9ASA - chains C and D of the 5 polymer chains in the assembly; structure by electron microscopy, 3.12 A resolution.

[Chain C]
Molecule: Guanine nucleotide-binding protein G(I)/G(S)/G(T) subunit beta-1
From: Homo sapiens
Reference sequence: P62873 (GBB1_HUMAN); residues 2-340 here = UniProt positions 2-340
Sequence (358 residues; each row starts with the number of its first residue; numbers below 1 keep their minus sign (Met-17 is residue -17)):
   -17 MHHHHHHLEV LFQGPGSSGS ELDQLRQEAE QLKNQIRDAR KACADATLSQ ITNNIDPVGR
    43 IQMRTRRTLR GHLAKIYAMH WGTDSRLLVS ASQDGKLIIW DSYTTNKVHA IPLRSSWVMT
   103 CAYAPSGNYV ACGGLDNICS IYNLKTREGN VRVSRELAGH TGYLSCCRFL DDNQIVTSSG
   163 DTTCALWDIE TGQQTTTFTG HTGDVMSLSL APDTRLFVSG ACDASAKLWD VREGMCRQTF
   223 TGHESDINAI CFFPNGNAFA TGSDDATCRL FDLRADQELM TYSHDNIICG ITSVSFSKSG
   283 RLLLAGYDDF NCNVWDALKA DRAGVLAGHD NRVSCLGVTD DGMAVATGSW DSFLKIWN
Not modelled in the structure: -17 to 7
Sequence notes: expression tag (-17 to 1)
Curated features (UniProtKB/Swiss-Prot):
  - modified residue: Ser2 (N-acetylserine), His266 (Phosphohistidine)

[Chain D]
Molecule: Guanine nucleotide-binding protein G(I)/G(S)/G(O) subunit gamma-2
From: Homo sapiens
Reference sequence: P59768 (GBG2_HUMAN); numbering as in UniProt (aligned over 1-71)
Sequence (71 residues; numbered 1 to 71; the number before each row is that of its first residue):
     1 MASNNTASIA QARKLVEQLK MEANIDRIKV SKAAADLMAY CEAHAKEDPL LTPVPASENP
    61 FREKKFFCAI L
Not modelled in the structure: 1-10, 62-71
Curated features (UniProtKB/Swiss-Prot):
  - modified residue: Ala2 (N-acetylalanine), Cys68 (Cysteine methyl ester)
  - lipidation: Cys68 (S-geranylgeranyl cysteine)

[How chain C and chain D interact]
Pairs across the interface (62):
  Leu14(C) - Leu19(D)
  Leu14(C) - Lys20(D)
  Gln17(C) - Ala23(D)  hydrogen bond (side chain-backbone)
  Ile18(C) - Glu22(D)
  Ile18(C) - Ala23(D)  hydrophobic
  Cys25(C) - Arg27(D)
  Cys25(C) - Val30(D)
  Ala26(C) - Val30(D)  hydrophobic
  Asp27(C) - Lys29(D)
  Asp27(C) - Ser31(D)  hydrogen bond
  Ala28(C) - Val30(D)
  Leu30(C) - Ala34(D)  hydrophobic
  Ile33(C) - Ser31(D)
  Ile33(C) - Ala34(D)  hydrophobic
  Ile33(C) - Met38(D)  hydrophobic
  Thr34(C) - Met38(D)
  Met45(C) - Leu50(D)  hydrophobic
  Arg48(C) - Phe61(D)
  Arg49(C) - Phe61(D)  hydrogen bond (side chain-backbone)
  Ser84(C) - Phe61(D)
  Tyr85(C) - Pro60(D)
  Tyr85(C) - Phe61(D)  hydrophobic
  Cys218(C) - Gln18(D)
  Gln220(C) - Ile25(D)
  Phe235(C) - Leu37(D)  hydrophobic
  Phe235(C) - Tyr40(D)  hydrophobic
  Phe235(C) - Cys41(D)  hydrophobic
  Pro236(C) - Tyr40(D)
  Asp254(C) - Ala33(D)
  Arg256(C) - Asp26(D)
  Arg256(C) - Arg27(D)
  Arg256(C) - Ile28(D)
  Arg256(C) - Asp36(D)
  Ala257(C) - Ile28(D)
  Asp258(C) - Ile25(D)
  Asp258(C) - Arg27(D)  salt bridge
  Gln259(C) - Val30(D)
  Ser279(C) - Asp48(D)
  Ser279(C) - Leu50(D)
  Lys280(C) - Glu47(D)  salt bridge
  Lys280(C) - Asp48(D)  hydrogen bond (backbone-side chain)
  Ser281(C) - Tyr40(D)
  Ser281(C) - Cys41(D)  hydrogen bond (backbone-side chain)
  Ser281(C) - His44(D)
  Ser281(C) - Asp48(D)  hydrogen bond (backbone-side chain)
  Ser281(C) - Leu51(D)
  Gly282(C) - Cys41(D)
  Arg283(C) - Cys41(D)  hydrogen bond (backbone-side chain)
  Arg283(C) - Leu51(D)
  Leu300(C) - Leu37(D)  hydrophobic
  Leu300(C) - Met38(D)  hydrophobic
  Leu300(C) - Cys41(D)  hydrophobic
  Asp323(C) - Pro49(D)
  Gly324(C) - Pro49(D)
  Gly324(C) - Leu50(D)
  Met325(C) - Pro49(D)  hydrophobic
  Met325(C) - Leu50(D)
  Met325(C) - Pro60(D)
  Ala326(C) - Phe61(D)  hydrophobic
  Val327(C) - Leu50(D)  hydrophobic
  Ile338(C) - Phe61(D)  hydrophobic
  Asn340(C) - Phe61(D)
Other interface residues (no listed pair), chain C (48 interface residues in all): Glu10, Ala11, Val40, Trp63, Arg219, Asn237, Ala240, Leu252, Leu261, Leu284, Val320
Other interface residues (no listed pair), chain D (32 interface residues in all): Leu15, Val16, Ala35, Ala45, Asn59

[Overview]
The interface between chain C and chain D involves 48 residues on one side and 32 on the other; the contacts
include 7 hydrogen bonds and 2 salt bridges. Polar contacts include Asp258(C)-Arg27(D), Lys280(C)-Glu47(D) and
Gln17(C)-Ala23(D).
Here chain C is Guanine nucleotide-binding protein G(I)/G(S)/G(T) subunit beta-1 and chain D is Guanine
nucleotide-binding protein G(I)/G(S)/G(O) subunit gamma-2, both from Homo sapiens. Entry 9ASA (Global
reconstruction of 5-HT2AR bound to RS130-180 in complex with a mini-Gq protein and scFv16 obtained ...) was
determined by electron microscopy together with 9ARY, 9AS0, 9AS2, 9AS4, 9AS6 and 9AS8 from the same study.
